1ENC - chain A; structure by X-ray diffraction, 1.95 A resolution.

# Chain A
Protein: Staphylococcal nuclease
From: Staphylococcus aureus
Notes: EC 3.1.31.1
UniProtKB: P00644 (NUC_STAAU); residues 1-149 here correspond to UniProt positions 83-231 (UniProt number = residue number + 82)
Sequence (149 residues; each row starts with the number of its first residue):
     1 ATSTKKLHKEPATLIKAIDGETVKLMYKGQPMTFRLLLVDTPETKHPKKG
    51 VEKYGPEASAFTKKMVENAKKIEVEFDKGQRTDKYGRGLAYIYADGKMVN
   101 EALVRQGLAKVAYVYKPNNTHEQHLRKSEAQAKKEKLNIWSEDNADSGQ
Unresolved in the structure: 1-6, 142-149
Sequence notes: conflict Glu-21 (Asp103 in P00644)
Bound ions: Ca2+: Glu-21, Asp-40, Thr-41, Glu-43 (together with thymidine-3',5'-diphosphate)
Small-molecule neighbours: thymidine-3',5'-diphosphate (THP): Glu-21, Thr-22, Arg-35, Leu-36, Leu-37, Asp-40, Glu-43, Asp-83, Lys-84, Tyr-85, Arg-87, Leu-89, Tyr-113, Tyr-115
Swiss-Prot annotation at these positions:
  - active site: Arg-35, Glu-43, Arg-87
  - binding site (Ca(2+)): Asp-40, Thr-41

# Overview
Chain A binds thymidine-3',5'-diphosphate. The Ca2+ site is built by Glu-21, Asp-40, Thr-41 and Glu-43.
Curated annotation (UniProt) lists 3 active-site residues and Ca2+-binding residues Asp-40 and Thr-41.
Chain A is Staphylococcal nuclease (Staphylococcus aureus); the structure, Crystal structures of the binary
CA2+ and pdtp complexes and the ternary complex of the asp ..., was determined by X-ray diffraction together
with 1ENA and 2ENB from the same study.
